Entry 6LRR (electron microscopy, 3.37 A resolution); this record covers chains G and E of the 24 polymer chains in the assembly.

== Chain G (and E) ==
Molecule: Ribulose bisphosphate carboxylase large chain
Source organism: Nostoc sp. (strain PCC 7120 / SAG 25.82 / UTEX 2576)
Notes: EC 4.1.1.39; chain E of this document is another copy of the same molecule, construct and numbering; everything in this record applies to it too
UniProtKB: P00879 (RBL_NOSS1); residues 1-476 here = UniProt positions 1-476
Sequence (476 residues; numbered 1 to 476; the number before each row is that of its first residue):
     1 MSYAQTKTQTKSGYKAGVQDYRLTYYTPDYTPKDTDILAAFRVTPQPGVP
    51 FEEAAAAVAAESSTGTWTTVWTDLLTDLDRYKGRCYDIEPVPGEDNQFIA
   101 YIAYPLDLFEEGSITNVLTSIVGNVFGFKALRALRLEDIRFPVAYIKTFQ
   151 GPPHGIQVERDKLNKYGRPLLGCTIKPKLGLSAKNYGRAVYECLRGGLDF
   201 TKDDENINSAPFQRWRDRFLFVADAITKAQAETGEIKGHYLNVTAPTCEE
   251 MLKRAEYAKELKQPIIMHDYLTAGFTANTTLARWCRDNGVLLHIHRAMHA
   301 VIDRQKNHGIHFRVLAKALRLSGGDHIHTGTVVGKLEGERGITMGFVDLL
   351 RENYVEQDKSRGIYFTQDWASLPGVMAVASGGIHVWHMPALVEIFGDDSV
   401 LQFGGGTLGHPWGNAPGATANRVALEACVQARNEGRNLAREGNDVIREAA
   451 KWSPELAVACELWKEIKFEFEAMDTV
Unresolved in the structure: 1-21, 66-76, 463-476
Disulfide bonds: C173-C193

== Chain G / chain E interface ==
Contacting residue pairs (15; chain G residue first):
  K147(G) - P211(E)
  H154(G) - D217(E)  salt bridge
  V158(G) - D217(E)
  D161(G) - K184(E)
  D161(G) - F221(E)
  K162(G) - D217(E)  salt bridge
  K162(G) - L220(E)
  K162(G) - F221(E)
  N164(G) - K184(E)  hydrogen bond
  Y166(G) - K184(E)  hydrogen bond
  R286(G) - R214(E)
  R286(G) - R216(E)
  D287(G) - R216(E)  hydrogen bond (backbone-side chain)
  D287(G) - K253(E)  salt bridge
  S371(G) - P211(E)
Interface residues without a listed pair, chain G (13 interface residues in all): P153, N288, G289
Interface residues without a listed pair, chain E (9 interface residues in all): S182

== Overview ==
Chain G and chain E form an interface of 13 and 9 residues respectively; the contacts include 3 hydrogen bonds
and 3 salt bridges. Among the polar pairs are H154(G)-D217(E), K162(G)-D217(E) and D287(G)-K253(E).
Chain G and chain E are both Ribulose bisphosphate carboxylase large chain (Nostoc sp. (strain PCC 7120 / SAG
25.82 / UTEX 2576)); the structure, Cryo-EM structure of RuBisCO-Raf1 from Anabaena sp. PCC 7120, was
determined by electron microscopy together with 6LRS and 6KKM from the same study.
